Entry 4QKI (X-ray diffraction, 1.80 A resolution); this record covers chains A and B.

== Chain A (and B) ==
Protein: C-type lectin domain family 2 member D
Source organism: Homo sapiens
Notes: fragment: extracellular part; chain B of this document is another copy of the same molecule, construct and numbering; everything in this record applies to it too
UniProt: Q9UHP7 (CLC2D_HUMAN); numbering as in UniProt (aligned over 72-191)
Chain sequence (135 residues; numbered 69 to 203; the number before each row is that of its first residue):
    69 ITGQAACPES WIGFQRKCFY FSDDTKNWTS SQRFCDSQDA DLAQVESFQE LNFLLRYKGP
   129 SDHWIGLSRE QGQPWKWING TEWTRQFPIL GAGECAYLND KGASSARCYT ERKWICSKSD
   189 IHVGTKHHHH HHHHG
Not modelled in the structure: 69-72, 195-203 (chain B: 69-72, 193-203)
Sequence notes: expression tag (69-71, 192-203); engineered mutation Cys176 (His in Q9UHP7)
Disulfides: Cys75-Cys86, Cys103-Cys184, Cys163-Cys176
Glycans and other covalent adducts: N-acetylglucosamine (NAG) linked to Asn95, Asn147
UniProt features mapped onto this chain:
  - glycosylation (N-linked (GlcNAc...) asparagine): Asn95, Asn147
Reported in the primary citation:
  - post-translational modification sites: Asn95
  - self-association interface (contacts with another copy of this molecule); pairs are residue here / residue on that copy: Gly81-Gly81, Arg124-Arg124 (pi stacking), Arg124-Tyr125, Arg124-Lys126, His190-His190 (pi stacking), Phe82, Phe89, Phe121, Tyr125
  - conformationally variable residues (loop rearrangement): Asn147 to Ala160, His190 to Lys194
  - binding site for N-acetylglucosamine: Asn95
  - mutagenesis - H176C: increased stability
  - mutagenesis - H176C: increased expression

== How chain A and chain B interact ==
Residue-residue contacts (25):
  Ala73(A) - Arg84(B)
  Ala74(A) - Ala74(B)  hydrophobic
  Ile80(A) - Ile80(B)  hydrophobic
  Ile80(A) - Gly81(B)
  Ile80(A) - Phe82(B)  hydrophobic
  Gly81(A) - Trp79(B)
  Gly81(A) - Ile80(B)
  Gly81(A) - Gly81(B)  hydrogen bond (backbone-backbone)
  Phe82(A) - Ile80(B)  hydrophobic
  Gln83(A) - Glu77(B)
  Arg84(A) - Ala73(B)
  Phe89(A) - Arg124(B)
  Gln117(A) - Glu77(B)
  Gln117(A) - Ser78(B)  hydrogen bond
  Phe121(A) - Ile80(B)  hydrophobic
  Phe121(A) - Tyr125(B)  hydrophobic
  Arg124(A) - Phe89(B)
  Arg124(A) - Arg124(B)
  Arg124(A) - Tyr125(B)  hydrogen bond (side chain-backbone)
  Arg124(A) - Lys126(B)  hydrogen bond (side chain-backbone)
  Tyr125(A) - Phe121(B)  hydrophobic
  Tyr125(A) - Arg124(B)  hydrogen bond (backbone-side chain)
  Tyr125(A) - Tyr125(B)  hydrophobic
  Lys126(A) - Arg124(B)  hydrogen bond (backbone-side chain)
  His190(A) - His190(B)  hydrogen bond
Other interface residues (no listed pair), chain A (17 interface residues in all): Glu77, Trp79, His131
Other interface residues (no listed pair), chain B (17 interface residues in all): Gln83, His131

== In short ==
The chain A/chain B interface involves 17 residues from each chain; the contacts include 7 hydrogen bonds.
Among the polar pairs are Gln117(A)-Ser78(B), Arg124(A)-Tyr125(B) and Arg124(A)-Lys126(B). N-acetylglucosamine
is covalently linked to Asn95(A) and Asn147(A). From the paper: a binding site for N-acetylglucosamine at
Asn95(A); H176C of chain A increases stability.
Both chains are C-type lectin domain family 2 member D (Homo sapiens). Entry 4QKI (Dimeric form of human LLT1,
a ligand for NKR-P1) was determined by X-ray diffraction (same publication as 4QKG, 4QKH and 4QKJ).
